PDB entry 8TG8 | X-ray diffraction, 1.58 A resolution | chains A and B

== Chain A ==
Molecule: Recombination protein bet
Source organism: Escherichia phage Lambda
Notes: engineered mutation(s): N-terminal GSHM
UniProt: P03698 (VBET_LAMBD); residue numbers follow UniProt; this construct covers 182-261
Chain sequence (84 residues; row label = number of the first residue in the row):
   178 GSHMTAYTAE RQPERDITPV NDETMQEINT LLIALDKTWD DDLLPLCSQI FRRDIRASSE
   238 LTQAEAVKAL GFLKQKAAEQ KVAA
Unresolved in the structure: 178-193, 261
Sequence notes: expression tag (178-181)

== Chain B ==
Molecule: Trp-met-asp-phe-asp-asp-asp-ile-pro-phe
Notes: engineered mutation(s): N-terminal Trp addded
Chain sequence (10 residues; each row starts with the number of its first residue):
   168 WMDFDDDIPF

== Interface between chain A and chain B ==
Pairs across the interface (16; chain A residue first):
  Lys-214(A) with Phe-177(B), hydrogen bond (side chain-backbone)
  Asp-219(A) with Phe-177(B)
  Leu-223(A) with Phe-171(B), hydrophobic; Phe-177(B), hydrophobic
  Cys-224(A) with Phe-171(B), hydrophobic
  Ile-227(A) with Met-169(B); Phe-171(B), hydrophobic; Ile-175(B), hydrophobic
  Phe-228(A) with Phe-171(B), hydrophobic
  Arg-229(A) with Trp-168(B)
  Phe-249(A) with Phe-171(B), hydrophobic; Ile-175(B); Phe-177(B), hydrophobic
  Leu-250(A) with Phe-177(B), hydrophobic
  Lys-253(A) with Asp-174(B), salt bridge; Ile-175(B), hydrogen bond (side chain-backbone)
Other interface residues (no listed pair), chain A (15 interface residues in all): Leu-209, Leu-212, Leu-220, Lys-245, Ala-246
Other interface residues (no listed pair), chain B (9 interface residues in all): Asp-170, Asp-173, Pro-176

== Summary ==
15 residues of chain A and 9 residues of chain B are in contact; the contacts include 2 hydrogen bonds and 1
salt bridge. Among the polar pairs are Lys-253(A)/Asp-174(B), Lys-214(A)/Phe-177(B) and Lys-253(A)/Ile-175(B).
Here chain A is Recombination protein bet (Escherichia phage Lambda) and chain B is
Trp-met-asp-phe-asp-asp-asp-ile-pro-phe. Entry 8TG8 (Structure of Red beta C-terminal domain in complex with
SSB C-terminal peptide, Form 3) was determined by X-ray diffraction, deposited together with 8TFU, 8TG7 and
8TGC.
